Entry 5UFU (X-ray diffraction, 3.45 A resolution); this record covers chains A and C of the 3 polymer chains in the assembly.

== Chain A ==
Name: 5'-AMP-activated protein kinase catalytic subunit alpha-1
Source organism: Rattus norvegicus
Notes: EC 2.7.11.1
Reference sequence: chimeric construct of P54645, Q5EG47: residues 0-469 from P54645 (AAPK1_RAT) positions 11-480 (UniProt number = residue number + 11); residues 525-548 from Q5EG47 positions 536-559 (UniProt number = residue number + 11)
Chain sequence (503 residues; row label = number of the first residue in the row; note: 47 numbers in that range are skipped by the numbering (no residue carries them; nothing is unmodelled there); numbers below 1 keep their minus sign (Gly-1 is residue -1)):
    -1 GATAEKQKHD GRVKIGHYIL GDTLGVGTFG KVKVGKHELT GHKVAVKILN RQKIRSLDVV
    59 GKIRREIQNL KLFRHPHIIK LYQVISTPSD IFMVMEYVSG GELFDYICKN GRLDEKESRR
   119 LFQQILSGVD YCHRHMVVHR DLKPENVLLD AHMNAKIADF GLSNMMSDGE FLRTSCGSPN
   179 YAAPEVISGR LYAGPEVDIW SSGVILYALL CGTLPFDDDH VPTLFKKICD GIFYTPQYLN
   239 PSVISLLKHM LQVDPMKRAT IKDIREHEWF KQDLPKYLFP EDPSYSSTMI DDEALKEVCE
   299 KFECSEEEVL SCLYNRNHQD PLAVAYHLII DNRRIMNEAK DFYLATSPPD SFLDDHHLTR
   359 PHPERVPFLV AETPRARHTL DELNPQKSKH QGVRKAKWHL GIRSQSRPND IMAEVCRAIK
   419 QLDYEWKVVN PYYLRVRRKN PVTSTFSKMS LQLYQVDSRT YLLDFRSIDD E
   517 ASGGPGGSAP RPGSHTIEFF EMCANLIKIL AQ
Unresolved in the structure: -1 to 8, 280-393, 517-526
Construct notes: expression tag (-1)
Modified residues: Thr172 (phosphothreonine; TPO)
UniProt features mapped onto this chain:
  - active site: Asp139 (Proton acceptor)
  - binding site (ATP): Leu22 to Val30, Lys45
  - modified residue: Thr21 (Phosphothreonine), Thr172 (Phosphothreonine), Thr258 (Phosphothreonine), Thr344 (Phosphothreonine), Ser345 (Phosphoserine), Ser349 (Phosphoserine), Thr357 (Phosphothreonine), Thr371 (Phosphothreonine), Ser386 (Phosphoserine), Ser456 (Phosphoserine)
Residues lining bound ligands:
  - 85V (1,4:3,6-dianhydro-2-O-(6-chloro-5-{4-[1-(hydroxymethyl)cyclopropyl]phenyl}-1H-benzimidazol-2-yl)-D-mannitol): Val11, Leu18, Gly19, Asp20, Phe27, Gly28, Lys29, Lys31, Ile46, Leu47, Asn48, Lys51, Asp88, Phe90
  - staurosporine (STU): Leu22, Gly23, Val24, Gly25, Val30, Ala43, Lys45, Ile77, Met93, Glu94, Tyr95, Val96, Ser97, Gly99, Glu100, Glu143, Asn144, Leu146, Ala156, Asp157

== Chain C ==
Name: 5'-AMP-activated protein kinase subunit gamma-1
Source organism: Rattus norvegicus
Reference sequence: P80385 (AAKG1_RAT); numbering as in UniProt (aligned over 1-330)
Chain sequence (330 residues; numbered 1 to 330; the number before each row is that of its first residue):
     1 MESVAAESAP APENEHSQET PESNSSVYTT FMKSHRCYDL IPTSSKLVVF DTSLQVKKAF
    61 FALVTNGVRA APLWDSKKQS FVGMLTITDF INILHRYYKS ALVQIYELEE HKIETWREVY
   121 LQDSFKPLVC ISPNASLFDA VSSLIRNKIH RLPVIDPESG NTLYILTHKR ILKFLKLFIT
   181 EFPKPEFMSK SLEELQIGTY ANIAMVRTTT PVYVALGIFV QHRVSALPVV DEKGRVVDIY
   241 SKFDVINLAA EKTYNNLDVS VTKALQHRSH YFEGVLKCYL HETLEAIINR LVEAEVHRLV
   301 VVDEHDVVKG IVSLSDILQA LVLTGGEKKP
Unresolved in the structure: 1-25, 124-126, 269-273, 323-330
UniProt features mapped onto this chain:
  - motif: Leu137 to Glu158 (AMPK pseudosubstrate)
  - binding site (ADP): Arg69, Met84 to Asp89, Val129, His150, Arg151, Lys169, Ser241 to Asp244, Arg268, Leu276, His297, Arg298
  - binding site (AMP): Arg69, Met84 to Asp89, Val129, His150, Arg151, Lys169, Thr199, Ala204, Ser225, Ala226, Ser241 to Asp244, Arg268, Leu276, His297, Arg298, Ser313 to Asp316
  - binding site (ATP): Arg69, Met84 to Asp89, Val129, His150, Arg151, Lys169, Ser241 to Asp244, Arg268, Leu276, His297, Arg298
  - modified residue: Ser260 (Phosphoserine), Thr262 (Phosphothreonine), Ser269 (Phosphoserine)
Residues lining bound ligands:
  - ADP (adenosine-5'-diphosphate): Arg69, Gly83, Met84, Thr86, Ile87, Thr88, Asp89, Tyr120, Pro127, Leu128, Val129, Ile149, His150, Arg151, Pro153
  - adenosine monophosphate (AMP), molecule 1: Arg69, Ser225, Ile239, Ser241, Phe243, Asp244, Arg268, Gly274, Val275, Leu276, Val296, His297, Arg298
  - adenosine monophosphate (AMP), molecule 2: His150, Gly198, Thr199, Asn202, Ile203, Ala204, Val224, Ser225, Ala226, Pro228, Arg298, Ile311, Ser313, Ser315, Asp316

== Chain A / chain C interface ==
Contacting residue pairs (20; chain A residue first):
  Asn438(A) with Gln79(C), hydrogen bond
  Val440(A) with Gln79(C)
  Arg527(A) with Pro157(C), hydrogen bond (backbone-backbone)
  Pro528(A) with Pro157(C); Glu158(C); Ser159(C)
  Gly529(A) with Gln79(C); Gly160(C)
  Ser530(A) with Trp74(C); Phe81(C); Ser159(C); Gly160(C); Asn161(C), hydrogen bond
  His531(A) with Ser159(C), hydrogen bond (backbone-backbone); Asn161(C), hydrogen bond (backbone-side chain)
  Thr532(A) with Asn161(C), hydrogen bond
  Ile533(A) with Val49(C), hydrophobic; Trp74(C), hydrophobic; Phe81(C), hydrophobic
  Glu534(A) with Gln79(C)
Other interface residues (no listed pair), chain C (10 interface residues in all): Thr162

== Summary ==
Chain A and chain C each contribute 10 residues to their interface, with 6 hydrogen bonds. Polar contacts
include Asn438(A)-Gln79(C), Ser530(A)-Asn161(C) and His531(A)-Asn161(C). Chain A binds staurosporine and
compound 85V. Ligands of chain C: adenosine monophosphate and ADP.
Here chain A is 5'-AMP-activated protein kinase catalytic subunit alpha-1 and chain C is 5'-AMP-activated
protein kinase subunit gamma-1, both from Rattus norvegicus. Entry 5UFU (Structure of AMPK bound to activator)
was determined by X-ray diffraction.
